Entry 6N1H (electron microscopy, 3.17 A resolution); this record covers chains B and F of the 16 polymer chains in the assembly.

# Chain B (and F)
Name: Apoptosis-associated speck-like protein containing a CARD
Source organism: Homo sapiens
Notes: fragment: card; chain F of this document is another copy of the same molecule, construct and numbering; everything in this record applies to it too
UniProtKB: Q9ULZ3 (ASC_HUMAN); numbering as in UniProt (aligned over 112-194)
Sequence (83 residues; numbered 112 to 194; the number before each row is that of its first residue):
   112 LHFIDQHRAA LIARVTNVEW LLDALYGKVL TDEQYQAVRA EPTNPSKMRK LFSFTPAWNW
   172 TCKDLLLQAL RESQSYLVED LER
UniProt features mapped onto this chain:
  - cross-link: Lys174 (Glycyl lysine isopeptide (Lys-Gly) (interchain with G-Cter in ubiquitin))
  - mutagenesis: Lys174 (K174R: Loss of inflammasome activation activity)
From the paper describing this entry:
  - self-association interface (contacts with another copy of this molecule): Asp134, Trp169, Tyr187

# Interface between chain B and chain F
Pairs across the interface (25):
  Ala124(B) with Pro167(F)
  Arg125(B) with Pro167(F), hydrogen bond (side chain-backbone); Ala168(F), hydrogen bond (backbone-backbone); Trp169(F), hydrogen bond (side chain-backbone)
  Thr127(B) with Ser164(F), hydrogen bond (side chain-backbone); Phe165(F), hydrogen bond (side chain-backbone); Pro167(F); Ala168(F)
  Asn128(B) with Thr142(F); Gln145(F)
  Glu130(B) with Phe165(F)
  Trp131(B) with Glu144(F)
  Ser184(B) with Thr142(F)
  Gln185(B) with Gln145(F); Ala168(F), hydrogen bond (side chain-backbone)
  Tyr187(B) with Val140(F), hydrophobic; Phe165(F), hydrogen bond (side chain-backbone); Ala168(F); Trp169(F), hydrogen bond; Asn170(F), hydrogen bond (backbone-side chain); Cys173(F), hydrophobic
  Leu188(B) with Pro167(F); Ala168(F), hydrogen bond (backbone-backbone)
  Glu190(B) with Asn170(F)
  Asp191(B) with Asn170(F)
Also at the interface, not in a pair above, chain B (14 interface residues in all): Val126, Asn155
Also at the interface, not in a pair above, chain F (13 interface residues in all): Thr166, Trp171

# Summary
14 residues of chain B and 13 residues of chain F are in contact, with 10 hydrogen bonds. Among the polar
pairs are Arg125(B)-Pro167(F), Arg125(B)-Trp169(F) and Thr127(B)-Ser164(F). From UniProt: one mutagenesis site
on chain B. The paper reports a self-association interface involving Asp134(B), Trp169(B) and Tyr187(B).
Chain B and chain F are both Apoptosis-associated speck-like protein containing a CARD (Homo sapiens); the
structure, Cryo-EM structure of ASC-CARD filament, was determined by electron microscopy together with 6N1I
from the same study.
